6FVT - chains L and M of the 47 polymer chains in the assembly; structure by electron microscopy, 4.10 A resolution (low resolution: residue-level contacts below are approximate; hydrogen-bond / salt-bridge calls are withheld).

== Chain L ==
Molecule: 26S proteasome subunit RPT4
Organism: Saccharomyces cerevisiae (strain ATCC 204508 / S288c)
UniProt: P53549 (PRS10_YEAST); residue numbers follow UniProt; this construct covers 49-436
Sequence (388 residues; each row starts with the number of its first residue):
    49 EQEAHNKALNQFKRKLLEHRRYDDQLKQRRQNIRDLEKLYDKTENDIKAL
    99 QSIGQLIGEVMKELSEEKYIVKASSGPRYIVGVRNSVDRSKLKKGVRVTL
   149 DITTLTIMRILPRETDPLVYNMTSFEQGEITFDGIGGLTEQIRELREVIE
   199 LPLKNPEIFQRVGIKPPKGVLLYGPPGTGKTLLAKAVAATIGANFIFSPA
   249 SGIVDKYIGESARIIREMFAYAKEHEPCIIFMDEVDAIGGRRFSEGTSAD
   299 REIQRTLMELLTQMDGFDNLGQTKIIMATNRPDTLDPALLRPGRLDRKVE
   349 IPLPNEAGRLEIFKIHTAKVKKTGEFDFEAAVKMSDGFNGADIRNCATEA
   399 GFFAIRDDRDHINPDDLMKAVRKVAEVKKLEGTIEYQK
Metal / ion sites: Mg2+: Thr229, Asp281
Residues lining bound ligands:
  - ATP (adenosine-5'-triphosphate), molecule 1: Gly182, Ile183, Gly184, Leu186, Pro224, Gly225, Thr226, Gly227, Lys228, Thr229, Leu230, Glu282, Asn328, Ile360, His364, Gly388, Ala389, Arg392
  - ATP, molecule 2: Ala336, Arg339, Arg342
Swiss-Prot annotation at these positions:
  - binding site (ATP): Gly222 to Thr229

== Chain M ==
Molecule: 26S proteasome regulatory subunit 6A
Organism: Saccharomyces cerevisiae (strain ATCC 204508 / S288c)
UniProt: P33297 (PRS6A_YEAST); residues 14-434 here = UniProt positions 14-434
Sequence (421 residues; numbered 14 to 434; the number before each row is that of its first residue):
    14 GDDELDQEILNLSTQELQTRAKLLDNEIRIFRSELQRLSHENNVMLEKIK
    64 DNKEKIKNNRQLPYLVANVVEVMDMNEIEDKENSESTTQGGNVNLDNTAV
   114 GKAAVVKTSSRQTVFLPMVGLVDPDKLKPNDLVGVNKDSYLILDTLPSEF
   164 DSRVKAMEVDEKPTETYSDVGGLDKQIEELVEAIVLPMKRADKFKDMGIR
   214 APKGALMYGPPGTGKTLLARACAAQTNATFLKLAAPQLVQMYIGEGAKLV
   264 RDAFALAKEKAPTIIFIDELDAIGTKRFDSEKSGDREVQRTMLELLNQLD
   314 GFSSDDRVKVLAATNRVDVLDPALLRSGRLDRKIEFPLPSEDSRAQILQI
   364 HSRKMTTDDDINWQELARSTDEFNGAQLKAVTVEAGMIALRNGQSSVKHE
   414 DFVEGISEVQARKSKSVSFYA
Metal / ion sites: Mg2+: Glu282 (together with ATP)
Residues lining bound ligands:
  - ATP (adenosine-5'-triphosphate), molecule 1: Asp182, Val183, Gly184, Leu186, Pro223, Pro224, Gly225, Thr226, Gly227, Lys228, Thr229, Leu230, Glu282, Asn328, Ile360, Ile363, His364, Gly388, Ala389, Lys392
  - ATP, molecule 2: Arg213, Asp313, Arg339, Arg342
Swiss-Prot annotation at these positions:
  - binding site (ATP): Gly222 to Thr229
  - modified residue: Tyr180 (Phosphotyrosine)

== Chain L / chain M interface ==
Contacting residue pairs (192; chain L residue first):
  Glu49(L) with Ile22(M)
  Glu51(L) with Ile22(M); Thr27(M)
  His53(L) with Thr27(M); Leu30(M); Gln31(M)
  Asn54(L) with Asp19(M); Ile22(M)
  Leu57(L) with Glu17(M); Leu18(M); Leu30(M); Ala34(M)
  Phe60(L) with Glu17(M); Ala34(M); Leu37(M); Asp38(M)
  Lys61(L) with Asp15(M); Asp16(M); Glu17(M)
  Lys63(L) with Leu37(M); Asp38(M)
  Leu64(L) with Asp16(M); Leu37(M)
  Glu66(L) with Ile41(M); Arg45(M)
  His67(L) with Leu37(M); Glu40(M); Ile41(M); Phe44(M)
  Arg68(L) with Asp15(M)
  Tyr70(L) with Ile41(M); Phe44(M); Arg45(M); Leu48(M)
  Gln73(L) with Leu48(M)
  Leu74(L) with Phe44(M); Glu47(M); Leu48(M); Leu51(M)
  Arg77(L) with Leu48(M); Leu51(M); Ser52(M); Asn55(M)
  Arg78(L) with Glu47(M); Leu51(M)
  Asn80(L) with Asn55(M)
  Ile81(L) with Leu51(M); Asn55(M); Met58(M)
  Leu84(L) with Met58(M); Leu59(M); Ile62(M)
  Glu85(L) with Met58(M)
  Leu87(L) with Ile62(M)
  Tyr88(L) with Lys61(M); Ile62(M); Asn65(M)
  Thr91(L) with Asn65(M)
  Glu92(L) with Asn65(M)
  Asn93(L) with Gly133(M)
  Asp94(L) with Ile69(M); Leu134(M)
  Ala97(L) with Val132(M); Leu154(M)
  Leu98(L) with Asn72(M)
  Ser100(L) with Pro130(M); Ser152(M); Leu154(M)
  Ile101(L) with Leu129(M); Pro130(M); Ser152(M)
  Gly102(L) with Phe128(M); Ser152(M); Tyr153(M)
  Gln103(L) with Val127(M); Phe128(M)
  Leu104(L) with Thr126(M); Val127(M)
  Ile105(L) with Val118(M); Thr126(M); Val127(M); Phe128(M)
  Ser122(L) with Gln125(M); Thr126(M)
  Ser123(L) with Gln125(M)
  Arg132(L) with Asp109(M)
  Ser134(L) with Leu108(M); Asp109(M); Asn110(M)
  Val135(L) with Asn110(M)
  Thr147(L) with Phe128(M)
  Met156(L) with Asp109(M)
  Arg157(L) with Asp109(M); Asn110(M); Ala112(M); Val113(M); Phe128(M)
  Leu159(L) with Phe128(M)
  Pro165(L) with Val83(M); Asn143(M)
  Tyr168(L) with Val83(M); Glu84(M)
  Asn169(L) with Pro142(M); Asn143(M)
  Pro224(L) with Arg339(M)
  Gly225(L) with Arg339(M)
  Thr229(L) with Asp313(M)
  Lys233(L) with Gly314(M); Phe315(M)
  Phe245(L) with Phe315(M)
  Pro247(L) with Asn310(M)
  Ser249(L) with Ala260(M); Arg264(M); Glu307(M); Asn310(M)
  Gly250(L) with Arg264(M); Glu307(M)
  Val252(L) with Ile256(M); Gly257(M)
  Asp253(L) with Ile256(M); Lys261(M)
  Lys254(L) with Tyr255(M); Ile256(M); Glu258(M)
  Tyr255(L) with Arg124(M)
  Glu282(L) with Lys289(M); Leu306(M)
  Asp284(L) with Arg299(M); Leu306(M)
  Ala285(L) with Arg299(M); Arg303(M); Leu306(M)
  Gly288(L) with Arg299(M)
  Arg289(L) with Asp292(M); Glu294(M); Arg299(M)
  Phe291(L) with Ser293(M); Glu294(M); Ser296(M); Gly297(M); Arg299(M)
  Glu293(L) with Glu294(M); Lys295(M); Ser296(M)
  Ala297(L) with Glu300(M); Arg303(M)
  Asp298(L) with Arg299(M)
  Ile301(L) with Arg303(M)
  Asn328(L) with Lys289(M)
  Arg329(L) with Lys289(M); Arg290(M); Phe291(M)
  Thr332(L) with Phe291(M); Asp292(M)
  Lys367(L) with Gly211(M)
  Val368(L) with Met210(M); Gly211(M); Ile212(M)
  Lys369(L) with Asp209(M); Met210(M)
  Ala389(L) with Arg339(M); Ser340(M)
  Asp390(L) with Ser340(M)
  Arg392(L) with Arg213(M)
  Asn393(L) with Ser340(M); Asp344(M)
  Ala395(L) with Ile212(M)
  Thr396(L) with Arg213(M)
  Gly399(L) with Met210(M); Ile212(M)
  Phe400(L) with Glu195(M); Phe207(M); Pro215(M); Arg345(M)
  Ile403(L) with Glu195(M); Leu199(M); Lys206(M); Met210(M)
  Arg404(L) with Glu195(M); Arg345(M)
  Arg407(L) with Met210(M)
  Asp408(L) with Lys206(M); Met210(M)
  Ile410(L) with Ile212(M)
  Val422(L) with Ser340(M)
  Val425(L) with Lys346(M)
  Leu428(L) with Tyr221(M)
  Glu429(L) with Leu219(M); Tyr221(M); Val330(M); Lys346(M)
  Thr431(L) with Pro335(M)
Other interface residues (no listed pair), chain L (114 interface residues in all): Asn58, Asp71, Lys90, Ile95, Lys139, Ile150, Ile158, Pro160, Glu162, Thr163, Asp281, Arg290, Gly294, Glu300, Asn387, Glu397, Ala402, His409, Lys421, Ile432, Glu433
Other interface residues (no listed pair), chain M (113 interface residues in all): Gly14, Leu23, Lys35, Glu54, Lys68, Met86, Gln102, Met131, Asp136, Glu192, Ala196, Asp298, Gln302, Asp331, Ala336, Leu338, Gly341, Glu348

== Summary ==
The interface between chain L and chain M involves 114 residues on one side and 113 on the other. One ATP
molecule is bound between chain L and chain M. Chain L binds ATP. Bound to chain M: ATP.
Here chain L is 26S proteasome subunit RPT4 and chain M is 26S proteasome regulatory subunit 6A, both from
Saccharomyces cerevisiae (strain ATCC 204508 / S288c). Entry 6FVT (26S proteasome, s1 state) was determined by
electron microscopy together with 6FVW, 6FVU, 6FVV, 6FVX and 6FVY from the same study.
